8I74 - chain A; structure by X-ray diffraction, 1.36 A resolution.

# Chain A
Molecule: Osteocalcin
From: Bos taurus
Reference sequence: P02820 (OSTCN_BOVIN); residues 17-49 here correspond to UniProt positions 68-100 (UniProt number = residue number + 51)
Amino-acid sequence (38 residues; each row starts with the number of its first residue):
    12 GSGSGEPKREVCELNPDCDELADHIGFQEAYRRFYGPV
Unresolved in the structure: 12-16
Cystine bridges: C23-C29
Differences from the reference sequence: expression tag (12-16)

# Summary
Chain A is Osteocalcin (Bos taurus); the structure, Crystal structure of decarboxylated osteocalcin at pH 8.5,
was determined by X-ray diffraction (same publication as 8I75 and 8I76).
